Entry 4ONA (X-ray diffraction, 2.40 A resolution); this record covers chain A.

# Chain A
Molecule: Calmodulin-domain protein kinase 1
From: Toxoplasma gondii
Notes: EC 2.7.11.17
UniProtKB: Q9BJF5 (Q9BJF5_TOXGO); residues 30-507 here = UniProt positions 30-507
Sequence (484 residues; row label = number of the first residue in the row):
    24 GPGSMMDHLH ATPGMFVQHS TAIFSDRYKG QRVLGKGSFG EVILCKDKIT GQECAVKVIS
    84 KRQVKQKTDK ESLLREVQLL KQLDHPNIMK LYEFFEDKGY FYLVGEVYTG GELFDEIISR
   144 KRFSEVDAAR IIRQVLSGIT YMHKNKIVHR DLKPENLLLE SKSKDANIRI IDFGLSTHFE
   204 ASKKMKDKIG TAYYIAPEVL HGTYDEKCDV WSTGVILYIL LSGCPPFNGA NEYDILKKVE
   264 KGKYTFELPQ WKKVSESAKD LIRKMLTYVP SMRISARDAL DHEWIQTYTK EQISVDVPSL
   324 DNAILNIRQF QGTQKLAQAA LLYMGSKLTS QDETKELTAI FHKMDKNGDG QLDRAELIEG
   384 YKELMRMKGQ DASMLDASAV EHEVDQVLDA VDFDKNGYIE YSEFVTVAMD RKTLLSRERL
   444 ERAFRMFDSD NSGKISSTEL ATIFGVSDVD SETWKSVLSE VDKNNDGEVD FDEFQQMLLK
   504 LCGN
Unresolved in the structure: 24-42
Construct notes: expression tag (24-29)
Small-molecule neighbours: UW1 (5-amino-1-tert-butyl-3-(7-ethoxyquinolin-3-yl)-1H-pyrazole-4-carboxamide): Leu57, Gly58, Lys59, Gly60, Val65, Ala78, Lys80, Leu103, Met112, Leu114, Leu126, Gly128, Glu129, Val130, Tyr131, Leu181, Ile194, Asp195, Phe196, Leu198

# Summary
Bound to chain A: compound UW1.
Chain A is Calmodulin-domain protein kinase 1 (Toxoplasma gondii); the structure, Calcium-Dependent Protein
Kinase 1 from Toxoplasma gondii (TgCDPK1) in complex with inhibitor UW1517, was determined by X-ray
diffraction (same publication as 4M84).
